4MXW - chains X and Y of the 6 polymer chains in the assembly; structure by X-ray diffraction, 3.60 A resolution.

Chain X:
Protein: Lymphotoxin-alpha
Organism: Homo sapiens
UniProtKB: P01374 (TNFB_HUMAN); numbering as in UniProt (aligned over 62-205)
Chain sequence (157 residues; numbered 49 to 205; the number before each row is that of its first residue):
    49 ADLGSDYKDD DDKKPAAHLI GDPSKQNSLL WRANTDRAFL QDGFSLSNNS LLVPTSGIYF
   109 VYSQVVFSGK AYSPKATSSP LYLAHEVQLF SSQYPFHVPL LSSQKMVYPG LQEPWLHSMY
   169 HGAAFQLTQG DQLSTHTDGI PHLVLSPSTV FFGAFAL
Not modelled in the structure: 49-60, 117-127
Sequence notes: expression tag (49-61)
Curated features (UniProtKB/Swiss-Prot):
  - glycosylation: Asn96 (N-linked (GlcNAc...) asparagine)
  - natural variant: Thr125 (T125P: In allele 8.1)
  - mutagenesis: Tyr142 (Y142A: Reduces binding of LTA(1)-LTB(2) to LTBR and LTBR-mediated NF-kappa-B signaling activation ...)
From the paper describing this entry:
  - mutagenesis - Y142A: decreased signaling with Tumor necrosis factor receptor superfamily member 3

Chain Y:
Protein: Lymphotoxin-beta
Organism: Homo sapiens
UniProtKB: Q06643 (TNFC_HUMAN); numbering as in UniProt (aligned over 86-244)
Chain sequence (210 residues; each row starts with the number of its first residue):
    43 MLLVNQSHQG FNKEHTSKMV SAIVLYVLLA AAAHSAFAAD LGSGLPAAHL IGAPLKGQGL
   103 GWETTKEQAF LTSGTQFSDA EGLALPQDGL YYLYCLVGYR GRAPPGGGDP QGRSVTLRSS
   163 LYRAGGAYGP GTPELLLEGA ETVTPVLDPA RRQGYGPLWY TSVGFGGLVQ LRRGERVYVN
   223 ISHPDMVDFA RGKTFFGAVM VGHHHHHHHH
Not modelled in the structure: 43-86, 100-101, 147-152, 164-173, 188-198, 247-252
Sequence notes: expression tag (43-85, 245-252)
Curated features (UniProtKB/Swiss-Prot):
  - glycosylation: Asn222 (N-linked (GlcNAc...) asparagine)
  - mutagenesis: Lys108 (K108E: In subunit 1; reduces binding of LTA(1)-LTB(2) to LTBR and abolishes LTBR-mediated NF-kappa-B signaling activation; when associated with R-109 and E-142, and 'A-142' in LTA. In subunit 2 ...), Glu109 (E109R: In subunit 1; reduces binding of LTA(1)-LTB(2) to LTBR and abolishes LTBR-mediated NF-kappa-B signaling activation; when associated with E-108 and E-142, and 'A-142' in LTA. In subunit 2 ...), Arg142 (R142E: In subunit 1; reduces binding of LTA(1)-LTB(2) to LTBR and abolishes LTBR-mediated NF-kappa-B signaling activation; when associated with E-108 and R-109, and 'A-142' in LTA. In subunit 2 ...), Tyr170 (Y170A: In subunit 2; no significant effect on binding of LTA(1)-LTB(2) to LTBR and LTBR-mediated NF-kappa-B signaling activation. In subunit 1 ...)

Chain X / chain Y interface:
Residue-residue contacts (47):
  Ala64(X) with Leu132(Y), hydrophobic; Leu210(Y), hydrophobic
  Ala65(X) with Leu210(Y)
  His66(X) with Leu210(Y)
  Arg85(X) with Glu176(Y), salt bridge; Leu178(Y); Val211(Y); Gln212(Y), hydrogen bond (side chain-backbone)
  Phe87(X) with Leu132(Y), hydrophobic
  Gln89(X) with Leu132(Y); Gln212(Y); His245(Y)
  Phe108(X) with Tyr134(Y)
  Tyr110(X) with Gly208(Y); Gly209(Y); Leu210(Y), hydrogen bond (side chain-backbone)
  Gln112(X) with Glu180(Y), hydrogen bond (side chain-backbone); Gly206(Y); Phe207(Y)
  Glu161(X) with Gln153(Y); Thr186(Y)
  Pro162(X) with Thr184(Y), hydrogen bond (backbone-side chain)
  Trp163(X) with Thr184(Y)
  Leu164(X) with Ala182(Y), hydrophobic; Glu183(Y); Thr184(Y), hydrogen bond (backbone-side chain)
  His165(X) with Ala182(Y); Glu183(Y), salt bridge
  Ser166(X) with Gly181(Y); Ala182(Y), hydrogen bond (side chain-backbone)
  Tyr168(X) with Tyr134(Y), hydrogen bond; Gly206(Y); Phe207(Y), hydrophobic; Gly208(Y), hydrogen bond (side chain-backbone)
  Pro195(X) with Leu178(Y)
  Ser196(X) with Leu177(Y); Leu178(Y); Leu179(Y); Glu180(Y), hydrogen bond (backbone-backbone)
  Thr197(X) with Glu180(Y)
  Phe199(X) with Leu179(Y), hydrophobic; Gly208(Y)
  Ala202(X) with Leu210(Y)
  Phe203(X) with Tyr134(Y), hydrophobic; Leu210(Y), hydrophobic; Val243(Y), hydrophobic
  Ala204(X) with Val243(Y)
Other interface residues (no listed pair), chain Y (24 interface residues in all): Gly154, Leu163

In short:
23 residues of chain X face 24 of chain Y across their interface; the contacts include 9 hydrogen bonds and 2
salt bridges. Polar pairs include Arg85(X)-Glu176(Y), His165(X)-Glu183(Y) and Arg85(X)-Gln212(Y). The paper
reports that Y142A of chain X reduces signaling with Tumor necrosis factor receptor superfamily member 3.
Here chain X is Lymphotoxin-alpha and chain Y is Lymphotoxin-beta, both from Homo sapiens. Entry 4MXW
(Structure of heterotrimeric lymphotoxin LTa1b2 bound to lymphotoxin beta receptor LTbR and anti-LTa Fab) was
determined by X-ray diffraction (same publication as 4MXV).
